Entry 8JZD (X-ray diffraction, 2.45 A resolution); this record covers chains A and B.

== Chain A ==
Name: Nitrate reductase molybdenum cofactor assembly chaperone NarJ
Source organism: Escherichia coli K-12
UniProtKB: P0AF26 (NARJ_ECOLI); numbering as in UniProt (aligned over 1-183)
Amino-acid sequence (192 residues; numbered 1 to 192; the number before each row is that of its first residue):
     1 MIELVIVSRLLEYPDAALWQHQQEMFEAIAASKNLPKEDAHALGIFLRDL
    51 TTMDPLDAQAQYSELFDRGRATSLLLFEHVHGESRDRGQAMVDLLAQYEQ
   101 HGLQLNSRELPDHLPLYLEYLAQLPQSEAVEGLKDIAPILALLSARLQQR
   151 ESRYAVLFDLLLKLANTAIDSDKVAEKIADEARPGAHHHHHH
Not modelled in the structure: 167-192
Construct notes: expression tag (184-192)

== Chain B ==
Name: Respiratory nitrate reductase 1 alpha chain
Notes: EC 1.7.5.1; fragment: signal peptide
UniProtKB: P09152 (NARG_ECOLI); residues 1-15 here = UniProt positions 1-15
Amino-acid sequence (15 residues; row label = number of the first residue in the row):
     1 MSKFLDRFRYFKQKG
Not modelled in the structure: 1, 15

== How chain A and chain B interact ==
Contacting residue pairs (38):
  V5(A) - L5(B)
  I6(A) - L5(B)  hydrophobic
  S8(A) - Y10(B)
  R9(A) - F4(B)
  R9(A) - R7(B)  hydrogen bond (side chain-backbone)
  R9(A) - R9(B)
  R9(A) - Y10(B)
  E12(A) - Y10(B)  hydrogen bond
  H21(A) - F4(B)
  H21(A) - R7(B)  hydrogen bond
  E24(A) - K3(B)
  E24(A) - F4(B)  hydrogen bond (side chain-backbone)
  E24(A) - L5(B)  hydrogen bond (side chain-backbone)
  A28(A) - L5(B)  hydrophobic
  Y98(A) - F11(B)  hydrophobic
  G102(A) - Q13(B)  hydrogen bond (backbone-side chain)
  G102(A) - K14(B)  hydrogen bond (backbone-backbone)
  L103(A) - F11(B)  hydrophobic
  L103(A) - K12(B)
  L103(A) - Q13(B)
  Q104(A) - F11(B)
  Q104(A) - K12(B)  hydrogen bond (backbone-backbone)
  L105(A) - Y10(B)
  L105(A) - F11(B)  hydrophobic
  N106(A) - Y10(B)  hydrogen bond (backbone-backbone)
  N106(A) - F11(B)
  N106(A) - K12(B)
  S107(A) - Y10(B)  hydrogen bond (backbone-backbone)
  E109(A) - R9(B)  salt bridge
  P115(A) - Y10(B)
  L116(A) - Y10(B)  hydrophobic
  L116(A) - F11(B)  hydrophobic
  E119(A) - F8(B)
  E119(A) - R9(B)  hydrogen bond (side chain-backbone)
  E119(A) - Y10(B)  hydrogen bond (side chain-backbone)
  E119(A) - F11(B)  hydrogen bond (side chain-backbone)
  Y120(A) - F11(B)
  Q123(A) - F8(B)
Other interface residues (no listed pair), chain A (25 interface residues in all): A17, L18, M25, H113

== Overview ==
25 residues of chain A face 11 of chain B across their interface, with 13 hydrogen bonds and 1 salt bridge.
Among the polar pairs are E109(A)-R9(B), R9(A)-R7(B) and E12(A)-Y10(B).
Here chain A is Nitrate reductase molybdenum cofactor assembly chaperone NarJ (Escherichia coli K-12) and
chain B is Respiratory nitrate reductase 1 alpha chain. Entry 8JZD (Crystal structure of Escherichia coli NarJ
in complex with the signal peptide of E. coli NarG) was determined by X-ray diffraction together with 8JZC
from the same study.
